Entry 8HEG (electron microscopy, 3.20 A resolution); this record covers chains A and B of the 4 polymer chains in the assembly.

[Chain A]
Name: VP1 of capsid protein
Organism: Foot-and-mouth disease virus
Sequence (211 residues; row label = number of the first residue in the row):
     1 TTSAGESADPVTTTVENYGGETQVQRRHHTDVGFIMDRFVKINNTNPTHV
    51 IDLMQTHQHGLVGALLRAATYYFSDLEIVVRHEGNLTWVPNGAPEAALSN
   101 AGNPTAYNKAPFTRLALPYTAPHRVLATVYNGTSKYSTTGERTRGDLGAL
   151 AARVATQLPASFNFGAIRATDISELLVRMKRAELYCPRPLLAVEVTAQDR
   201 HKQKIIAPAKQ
Unresolved in the structure: 1-24, 137-155, 211

[Chain B]
Name: VP2 of capsid protein
Organism: Foot-and-mouth disease virus
Sequence (218 residues; row label = number of the first residue in the row):
     1 DKKTEETTLLEDRTLTTRNGHTTSTTQSSVGVTYGYSTGEDHVSGPNTSG
    51 LETRVTQAERFFKKHLFNWTTDKPFGHLEKLKLPTDHKGVYGHLVDSFAY
   101 MRNGWDVEVSAVGNQFNGGCLLVAMVPEWKKFTPREKYQLTLFPHQFISP
   151 RTNMTAHITVPYLGVNRYDQYKKHKPWTLVVMVVSPLTTSSIGATEIKVY
   201 ANIAPTHVHVAGELPSKE
Unresolved in the structure: 1-51

[Interface between chain A and chain B]
Pairs across the interface (37; chain A residue first):
  T70(A) - E128(B)
  Y71(A) - E128(B)  hydrogen bond
  Y71(A) - L163(B)  hydrophobic
  Y71(A) - G164(B)
  H123(A) - V165(B)
  H123(A) - N166(B)  hydrogen bond
  R124(A) - G164(B)  hydrogen bond (side chain-backbone)
  R124(A) - V165(B)
  V125(A) - V165(B)
  V129(A) - E128(B)
  V129(A) - K130(B)
  Y130(A) - E128(B)
  N131(A) - E128(B)  hydrogen bond (backbone-side chain)
  N131(A) - W129(B)
  N131(A) - H174(B)
  N131(A) - K175(B)  hydrogen bond (side chain-backbone)
  G132(A) - K173(B)
  T133(A) - K173(B)
  K135(A) - K173(B)
  Y136(A) - Y100(B)
  Y136(A) - Q170(B)
  Y136(A) - K173(B)
  F162(A) - V165(B)  hydrophobic
  P187(A) - F143(B)
  R188(A) - P127(B)  hydrogen bond (side chain-backbone)
  R188(A) - E128(B)
  R188(A) - L142(B)
  P189(A) - E136(B)
  P189(A) - Q139(B)
  P189(A) - F143(B)
  L190(A) - Q139(B)  hydrogen bond (backbone-side chain)
  L191(A) - R135(B)
  L191(A) - E136(B)
  L191(A) - Q139(B)
  A192(A) - R135(B)  hydrogen bond (backbone-side chain)
  V193(A) - R135(B)
  E194(A) - R135(B)
Interface residues without a listed pair, chain A (24 interface residues in all): L126, A127, C186
Interface residues without a listed pair, chain B (22 interface residues in all): K82, F132, Y162, T178

[Summary]
Chain A and chain B form an interface of 24 and 22 residues respectively, with 8 hydrogen bonds. Polar
contacts include Y71(A)-E128(B), H123(A)-N166(B) and R124(A)-G164(B).
Here chain A is VP1 of capsid protein and chain B is VP2 of capsid protein, both from Foot-and-mouth disease
virus. Entry 8HEG (Pentamer of FMDV (A/TUR/14/98) in complex with M3F) was determined by electron microscopy
together with 8HBI, 8HEE, 8HBG and 8HBJ from the same study.
